PDB entry 5W89 | X-ray diffraction, 1.42 A resolution | chains A and B

[Chain A]
Molecule: Induced myeloid leukemia cell differentiation protein Mcl-1
From: Homo sapiens
UniProt: Q07820 (MCL1_HUMAN); residues 172-321 here = UniProt positions 172-321
Amino-acid sequence (151 residues; each row starts with the number of its first residue):
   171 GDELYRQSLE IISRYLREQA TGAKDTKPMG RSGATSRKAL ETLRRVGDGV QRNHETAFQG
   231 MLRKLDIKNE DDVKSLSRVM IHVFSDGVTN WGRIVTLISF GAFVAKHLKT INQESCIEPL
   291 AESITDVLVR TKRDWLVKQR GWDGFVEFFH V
Disordered / not traced: 192-201
Sequence notes: expression tag (171)
Metal / ion sites: Zn2+ site 1: E188, H224; Zn2+ site 2: E240, H252, C286
Curated features (UniProtKB/Swiss-Prot):
  - motif: A209 to N223 (BH3), H252 to A272 (BH1), D304 to F319 (BH2)
  - cross-link (Glycyl lysine isopeptide (Lys-Gly)): K194 (interchain with G-Cter in ubiquitin), K197 (interchain with G-Cter in ubiquitin)
  - mutagenesis: K194 (K194R: Reduced ubiquitination), K197 (K197R: Reduced ubiquitination), K208 (K208R: No effect on ubiquitination), K234 (K234R: No effect on ubiquitination)
What the authors report for this chain:
  - conformationally variable residues (helix shift): A227, V253
  - contacts within the chain: D256-R263 (salt bridge)

[Chain B]
Molecule: modified Bim BH3 peptide SAH-MS1-18
Amino-acid sequence (22 residues; row label = number of the first residue in the row; numbering starts at 0):
     0 XIWLLQELLR LGDEINARYA RX
Disordered / not traced: 21
Modified / non-standard residues: ACE (acetyl group) at position 0, NH2 (amino group) at position 21; L3 (norleucine; NLE); L4, L8 (2-methyl-L-norleucine; MK8)
Covalently attached groups: covalent link L4-L8

[Chain A / chain B interface]
Residue-residue contacts (35):
  V216(A) with Y18(B)
  V220(A) with I14(B), hydrophobic
  H224(A) with L10(B)
  A227(A) with E6(B)
  F228(A) with L7(B), hydrophobic; L10(B), hydrophobic
  G230(A) with W2(B)
  M231(A) with L3(B); E6(B); L7(B), hydrophobic
  K234(A) with W2(B)
  L235(A) with L3(B)
  H252(A) with L4(B)
  V253(A) with L4(B)
  D256(A) with L8(B)
  N260(A) with G11(B); D12(B), hydrogen bond; N15(B)
  W261(A) with N15(B), hydrogen bond (backbone-side chain)
  G262(A) with G11(B); N15(B), hydrogen bond (backbone-side chain)
  R263(A) with L8(B); G11(B), hydrogen bond (backbone-backbone); D12(B), salt bridge
  T266(A) with L7(B); L10(B); G11(B); I14(B)
  L267(A) with L7(B), hydrophobic
  F270(A) with L3(B); L7(B), hydrophobic
  F318(A) with N15(B); Y18(B), hydrophobic; A19(B)
  F319(A) with Y18(B), hydrophobic
Interface residues without a listed pair, chain A (25 interface residues in all): N223, V249, V258, V265
Interface residues without a listed pair, chain B (15 interface residues in all): ACE_0, R17
The authors on this interface:
  - interface residues, chain A: R263(A)

[In short]
Chain A and chain B form an interface of 25 and 15 residues respectively; the contacts include 4 hydrogen
bonds and 1 salt bridge. Polar pairs include R263(A)-D12(B), N260(A)-D12(B) and W261(A)-N15(B). From UniProt:
4 mutagenesis sites on chain A. From the paper: the interface residue R263(A); conformational variability at
A227(A) and V253(A).
Chain A is Induced myeloid leukemia cell differentiation protein Mcl-1 (Homo sapiens) and chain B is modified
Bim BH3 peptide SAH-MS1-18; the structure, Crystal structure of human Mcl-1 in complex with modified Bim BH3
peptide SAH-MS1-18, was determined by X-ray diffraction, deposited together with 5W8F.
